PDB entry 1EYB | X-ray diffraction, 1.90 A resolution | chain A

Chain A:
Name: Homogentisate 1,2-dioxygenase
Source organism: Homo sapiens
Notes: EC 1.13.11.5
UniProt: Q93099 (HGD_HUMAN); residues 1-445 here = UniProt positions 1-445
Chain sequence (471 residues; numbered -25 to 445; the number before each row is that of its first residue; numbers below 1 keep their minus sign (Mse-25 is residue -25)):
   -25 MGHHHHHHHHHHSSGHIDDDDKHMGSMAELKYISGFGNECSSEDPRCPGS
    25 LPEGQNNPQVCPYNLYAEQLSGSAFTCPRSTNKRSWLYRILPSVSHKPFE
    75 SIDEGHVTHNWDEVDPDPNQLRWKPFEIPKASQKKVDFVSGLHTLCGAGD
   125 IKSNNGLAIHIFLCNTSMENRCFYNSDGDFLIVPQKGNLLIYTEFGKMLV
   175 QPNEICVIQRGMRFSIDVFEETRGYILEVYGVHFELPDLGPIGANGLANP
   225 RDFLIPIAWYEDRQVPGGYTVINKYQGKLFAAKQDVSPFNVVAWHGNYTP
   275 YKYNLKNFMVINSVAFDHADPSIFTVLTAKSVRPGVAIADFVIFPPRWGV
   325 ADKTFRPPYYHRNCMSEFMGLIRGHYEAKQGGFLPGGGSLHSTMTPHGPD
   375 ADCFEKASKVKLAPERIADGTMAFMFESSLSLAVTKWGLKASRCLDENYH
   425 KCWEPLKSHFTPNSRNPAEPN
Not modelled in the structure: -25 to 1, 348-355, 418-429, 441-445
Modified residues: Mse-25, Mse-2, Mse1 (selenomethionine); Mse142, Mse172, Mse186, Mse283, Mse339, Mse343, Mse368, Mse396, Mse399 (selenomethionine; parent Met)
Differences from the reference sequence: expression tag (-25 to 0); engineered mutation Mse1 (Met in Q93099), Mse142 (Met in Q93099), Mse172 (Met in Q93099), Mse186 (Met in Q93099), Mse283 (Met in Q93099), Mse339 (Met in Q93099), Mse343 (Met in Q93099), Mse368 (Met in Q93099), Mse396 (Met in Q93099), Mse399 (Met in Q93099)
UniProt features mapped onto this chain:
  - binding site (Fe cation): His335, Glu341, His371
  - modified residue: Lys98 (N6-acetyllysine), Lys414 (N6-succinyllysine)
  - natural variant: Glu3 (E3A: In AKU), Glu13 (E13K: In AKU), Asp18 (D18N: In AKU), Leu25 (L25P: In AKU), Gln33 (Q33R: In AKU), Glu42 (E42A: In AKU), Leu44 (L44F: In AKU), Arg53 (R53Q: In AKU), Trp60 (W60G: In AKU), Leu61 (L61P: In AKU), Tyr62 (Y62C: In AKU), Phe73 (F73L: In AKU), 48 further natural variant entries in UniProt

Summary:
UniProt lists 3 Fe cation-binding residues.
Chain A is Homogentisate 1,2-dioxygenase (Homo sapiens); the structure, Crystal structure of apo human
homogentisate dioxygenase, was determined by X-ray diffraction (same publication as 1EY2).
